Entry 5GRB (X-ray diffraction, 2.80 A resolution); this record covers chains A and F of the 4 polymer chains in the assembly.

# Chain A (and F)
Protein: EV71 2C ATPase
Notes: engineered mutation(s): E207A, K209A; chain F of this document is another copy of the same molecule, construct and numbering; everything in this record applies to it too
Amino-acid sequence (214 residues; row label = number of the first residue in the row):
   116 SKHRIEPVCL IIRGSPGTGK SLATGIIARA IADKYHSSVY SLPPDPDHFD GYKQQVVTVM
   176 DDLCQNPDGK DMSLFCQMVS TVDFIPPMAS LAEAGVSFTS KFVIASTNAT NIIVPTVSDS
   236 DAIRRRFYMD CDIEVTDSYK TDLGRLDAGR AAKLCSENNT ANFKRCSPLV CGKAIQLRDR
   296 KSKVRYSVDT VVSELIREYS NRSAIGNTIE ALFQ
Not modelled in the structure: 116-117, 329 (chain F: 116, 229-232, 329)
Metal / ion sites: Zn2+: Cys270, Cys281, Cys286
Small-molecule neighbours:
  - ATP-gamma-S (AGS; phosphothiophosphoric acid-adenylate ester), molecule 1: His118, Arg119, Ile120, Thr196, Ile320
  - ATP-gamma-S (AGS), molecule 2: Ser130, Pro131, Gly132, Thr133, Gly134, Lys135, Ser136, Leu137, Asp177, Arg260
From the paper describing this entry:
  - binding site for ATP-gamma-S: Thr196
  - catalytic residues: Arg241 (proposed by the authors, not directly observed)
  - catalytic residues: Arg240
  - mutagenesis - K135A, I141R, S282R, I324K, F328A, F328R, F328Y: abolished catalytic activity
  - mutagenesis - C270A, C281A, C286A: decreased stability
  - mutagenesis - S282A: unchanged catalytic activity
  - mutagenesis - K135A, D176N, E325A: abolished growth
  - mutagenesis - S282A: unchanged growth
  - mutagenesis - E325A: decreased catalytic activity
  - mutagenesis - L327A, F328A, F328Y: decreased growth

# Chain A / chain F interface
Pairs across the interface (19; chain A residue first):
  Asp236(A) with Leu258(F)
  Arg240(A) with Arg260(F)
  Asn316(A) with Gly264(F)
  Ile320(A) with Ala263(F); Gly264(F); Ala267(F), hydrophobic
  Thr323(A) with Ala267(F), hydrogen bond (side chain-backbone)
  Glu325(A) with Arg144(F), salt bridge
  Leu327(A) with Ile141(F), hydrophobic; Phe278(F), hydrophobic; Lys279(F), hydrogen bond (backbone-backbone); Arg280(F); Ser282(F); Val285(F), hydrophobic
  Phe328(A) with Ile141(F), hydrophobic; Arg144(F); Ala145(F); Asp148(F); Lys279(F), hydrogen bond (backbone-side chain)
Interface residues without a listed pair, chain A (11 interface residues in all): Lys296, Ile324, Ala326
Interface residues without a listed pair, chain F (17 interface residues in all): Asp257, Leu269, Leu284

# In short
Chain A and chain F form an interface of 11 and 17 residues respectively, with 3 hydrogen bonds and 1 salt
bridge. Among the polar pairs are Glu325(A)-Arg144(F), Thr323(A)-Ala267(F) and Phe328(A)-Lys279(F). The paper
reports catalytic residues Arg241(A) and Arg240(A); K135A, I141R and S282R of chain A, among others, abolish
catalytic activity; 14 substitutions were tested in all.
Chain A and chain F are both EV71 2C ATPase; the structure, Crystal structure of 2C helicase from enterovirus
71 (EV71) bound with ATPgammaS, was determined by X-ray diffraction (same publication as 5GQ1).
